Entry 8CF1 (electron microscopy, 1.82 A resolution); this record covers chains A and C of the 10 polymer chains in the assembly.

[Chain A]
Molecule: 16S rRNA
Source organism: Escherichia coli BW25113
Sequence (1540 nucleotides; numbered 1 to 1540; the number before each row is that of its first residue):
     1 AAAUUGAAGAGUUUGAUCAUGGCUCAGAUUGAACGCUGGCGGCAGGCCUA
    51 ACACAUGCAAGUCGAACGGUAACAGGAAGAAGCUUGCUUCUUUGCUGACG
   101 AGUGGCGGACGGGUGAGUAAUGUCUGGGAAACUGCCUGAUGGAGGGGGAU
   151 AACUACUGGAAACGGUAGCUAAUACCGCAUAACGUCGCAAGACCAAAGAG
   201 GGGGACCUUCGGGCCUCUUGCCAUCGGAUGUGCCCAGAUGGGAUUAGCUA
   251 GUAGGUGGGGUAACGGCUCACCUAGGCGACGAUCCCUAGCUGGUCUGAGA
   301 GGAUGACCAGCCACACUGGAACUGAGACACGGUCCAGACUCCUACGGGAG
   351 GCAGCAGUGGGGAAUAUUGCACAAUGGGCGCAAGCCUGAUGCAGCCAUGC
   401 CGCGUGUAUGAAGAAGCCCUUCGGGUUGUAAAGUACUUUCAGCGGGGAGG
   451 AAGGGAGUAAAGUUAAUACCUUUGCUCAUUGACGUUACCCGCAGAAGAAG
   501 CACCGGCUAACUCCGUGCCAGCAGCCXCGGUAAUACGGAGGGUGCAAGCG
   551 UUAAUCGGAAUUACUGGGCGUAAAGCGCACGCAGGCGGUUUGUUAAGUCA
   601 GAUGUGAAAUCCCCGGGCUCAACCUGGGAACUGCAUCUGAUACUGGCAAG
   651 CUUGAGUCUCGUAGAGGGGGGUAGAAUUCCAGGUGUAGCGGUGAAAUGCG
   701 UAGAGAUCUGGAGGAAUACCGGUGGCGAAGGCGGCCCCCUGGACGAAGAC
   751 UGACGCUCAGGUGCGAAAGCGUGGGGAGCAAACAGGAUUAGAUACCCUGG
   801 UAGUCCACGCCGUAAACGAUGUCGACUUGGAGGUUGUGCCCUUGAGGCGU
   851 GGCUUCCGGAGCUAACGCGUUAAGUCGACCGCCUGGGGAGUACGGCCGCA
   901 AGGUUAAAACUCAAAUGAAUUGACGGGGGCCCGCACAAGCGGUGGAGCAU
   951 GUGGUUUAAUUCGAUGXAACGCGAAGAACCUUACCUGGUCUUGACAUCCA
  1001 CGGAAGUUUUCAGAGAUGAGAAUGUGCCUUCGGGAACCGUGAGACAGGUG
  1051 CUGCAUGGCUGUCGUCAGCUCGUGUUGUGAAAUGUUGGGUUAAGUCCCGC
  1101 AACGAGCGCAACCCUUAUCCUUUGUUGCCAGCGGUCCGGCCGGGAACUCA
  1151 AAGGAGACUGCCAGUGAUAAACUGGAGGAAGGUGGGGAUGACGUCAAGUC
  1201 AUCAUGGCCCUUACGACCAGGGCUACACACGUGCUACAAUGGCGCAUACA
  1251 AAGAGAAGCGACCUCGCGAGAGCAAGCGGACCUCAUAAAGUGCGUCGUAG
  1301 UCCGGAUUGGAGUCUGCAACUCGACUCCAUGAAGUCGGAAUCGCUAGUAA
  1351 UCGUGGAUCAGAAUGCCACGGUGAAUACGUUCCCGGGCCUUGUACACACC
  1401 GCCCGUXACACCAUGGGAGUGGGUUGCAAAAGAAGUAGGUAGCUUAACCU
  1451 UCGGGAGGGCGCUUACCACUUUGUGAUUCAUGACUGGGGUGAAGUCGUAA
  1501 CAAGGUAACCGUAGGGGAACCUGCGGUUGGAUCACCUCCU
Disordered / not traced: 1-918, 1404-1540
Modified residues: PSU (pseudouridine-5'-monophosphate) at position 516, G7M (N7-methyl-guanosine-5'-monophosphate) at position 527, 2MG (2N-methylguanosine-5'-monophosphate) at position 966, 5MC (5-methylcytidine-5'-monophosphate) at position 967, 2MG (2N-methylguanosine-5'-monophosphate) at position 1207, 4OC (4n,o2'-methylcytidine-5'-monophosphate) at position 1402, 5MC (5-methylcytidine-5'-monophosphate) at position 1407, UR3 (3-methyluridine-5'-monophoshate) at position 1498, 2MG (2N-methylguanosine-5'-monophosphate) at position 1516, MA6 (6N-dimethyladenosine-5'-monophoshate) at position 1518, MA6 (6N-dimethyladenosine-5'-monophoshate) at position 1519
Bound ions: K+ site 1: G925, G927, U1390, U1391; Mg2+ site 1 near C934 (its only coordinating residue here); Mg2+ site 2 near A937 (its only coordinating residue here); K+ site 2: U943, G944; K+ site 3: U943, G944, G945; Mg2+ site 3: G944, G945; Mg2+ site 4: A964, U1199; K+ site 4: G971, G1233, U1364; Mg2+ site 5 near C972 (its only coordinating residue here); K+ site 5: G976, C1359, G1361, A1362; Mg2+ site 6: C979, C980, U981, G1222; Mg2+ site 7 near C980 (its only coordinating residue here); 7 more K+ sites not listed; 12 more Mg2+ sites not listed
Ligand contacts: tetracycline (TAC): U965, 2MG_966, G1053, C1054, C1195, A1196, A1197, G1198
From the paper describing this entry:
  - binding site for tetracycline: C1054
  - Mg2+ coordination through a water molecule: U965, 2MG_966

[Chain C]
Molecule: Small ribosomal subunit protein uS3
Source organism: Escherichia coli BW25113
Reference sequence: P0A7V3 (RS3_ECOLI); residue numbers follow UniProt; this construct covers 1-233
Chain sequence (233 residues; numbered 1 to 233; the number before each row is that of its first residue):
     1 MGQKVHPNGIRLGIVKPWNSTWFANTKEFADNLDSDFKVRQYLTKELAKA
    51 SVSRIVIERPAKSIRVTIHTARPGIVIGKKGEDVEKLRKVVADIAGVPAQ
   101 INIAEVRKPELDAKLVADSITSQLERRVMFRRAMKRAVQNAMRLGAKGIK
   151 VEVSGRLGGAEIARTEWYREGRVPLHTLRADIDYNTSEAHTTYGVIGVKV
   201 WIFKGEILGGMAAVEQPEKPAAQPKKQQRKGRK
Disordered / not traced: 1, 208-233
Curated features (UniProtKB/Swiss-Prot):
  - mutagenesis: Arg131 to Lys135 (Decreases mRNA unwinding ability of the ribosome)

[Interface between chain A and chain C]
Pairs across the interface (66; chain A residue first):
  A1055(A) - Arg156(C)  hydrogen bond to the sugar
  A1055(A) - Glu161(C)  hydrogen bond to the sugar
  A1055(A) - Tyr193(C)  base contact
  U1056(A) - Gly155(C)  phosphate contact
  U1056(A) - Glu161(C)  phosphate contact
  U1056(A) - Ile162(C)  phosphate contact
  U1056(A) - Ala163(C)  hydrogen bond to the phosphate
  U1056(A) - Val195(C)  hydrogen bond to the sugar
  G1057(A) - Ser154(C)  sugar contact
  G1057(A) - Gly155(C)  phosphate contact
  G1057(A) - Glu188(C)  hydrogen bond to the sugar
  G1057(A) - Val195(C)  sugar contact
  G1057(A) - Gly197(C)  phosphate contact
  G1058(A) - Ser154(C)  phosphate contact
  G1058(A) - Gly197(C)  phosphate contact
  G1058(A) - Lys199(C)  phosphate contact
  C1059(A) - Lys199(C)  salt bridge to the phosphate
  U1060(A) - Gln3(C)  phosphate contact
  G1061(A) - Gln3(C)  hydrogen bond to the phosphate
  U1062(A) - Gly2(C)  base contact
  U1062(A) - Gln3(C)  base contact
  U1065(A) - His176(C)  base contact
  G1106(A) - Arg169(C)  hydrogen bond to the sugar
  G1106(A) - Gly171(C)  phosphate contact
  G1106(A) - Arg172(C)  phosphate contact
  C1107(A) - Arg169(C)  hydrogen bond to the sugar
  C1107(A) - Arg172(C)  salt bridge to the phosphate
  C1107(A) - Val173(C)  hydrogen bond to the phosphate
  C1107(A) - Pro174(C)  phosphate contact
  G1108(A) - Pro174(C)  phosphate contact
  G1108(A) - Leu175(C)  hydrogen bond to the phosphate
  G1108(A) - His176(C)  salt bridge to the phosphate
  C1109(A) - His176(C)  salt bridge to the phosphate
  A1111(A) - His176(C)  hydrogen bond to the base
  A1111(A) - Thr177(C)  hydrogen bond to the base
  C1112(A) - His176(C)  hydrogen bond to the base
  C1112(A) - Thr177(C)  base contact
  C1112(A) - Leu178(C)  hydrogen bond to the base
  C1112(A) - Arg179(C)  hydrogen bond to the base
  C1113(A) - Ile14(C)  sugar contact
  C1113(A) - Leu178(C)  sugar contact
  A1188(A) - Ile10(C)  sugar contact
  U1189(A) - Val5(C)  phosphate contact
  U1189(A) - Ile10(C)  sugar contact
  U1189(A) - His176(C)  sugar contact
  G1190(A) - Gly2(C)  sugar contact
  G1190(A) - Gln3(C)  hydrogen bond to the sugar
  G1190(A) - Lys4(C)  phosphate contact
  G1190(A) - Val5(C)  hydrogen bond to the phosphate
  G1190(A) - His176(C)  sugar contact
  A1191(A) - Gly2(C)  hydrogen bond to the phosphate
  A1191(A) - Gln3(C)  phosphate contact
  A1191(A) - Lys4(C)  salt bridge to the phosphate
  C1192(A) - Lys4(C)  salt bridge to the phosphate
  C1192(A) - Trp167(C)  phosphate contact
  G1193(A) - Gly2(C)  hydrogen bond to the base
  G1193(A) - Trp167(C)  hydrogen bond to the phosphate
  A1204(A) - Glu188(C)  sugar contact
  A1204(A) - His190(C)  sugar contact
  U1205(A) - His190(C)  sugar contact
  U1205(A) - Gly194(C)  sugar contact
  U1205(A) - Val195(C)  sugar contact
  G1206(A) - Thr191(C)  sugar contact
  G1206(A) - Thr192(C)  hydrogen bond to the sugar
  G1206(A) - Tyr193(C)  sugar contact
  G1206(A) - Gly194(C)  hydrogen bond to the sugar
Interface residues without a listed pair, chain A (29 interface residues in all): C1063, A1110, U1194, A1196
Interface residues without a listed pair, chain C (35 interface residues in all): Lys150, Tyr184, Ile196

[Overview]
The interface between chain A and chain C involves 29 residues on one side and 35 on the other; the contacts
include 22 hydrogen bonds and 6 salt bridges. Among the polar pairs are A1111(A)-His176(C), A1111(A)-Thr177(C)
and C1112(A)-His176(C). The paper reports a binding site for tetracycline at C1054(A); water-mediated Mg2+
coordination by U965(A) and 2MG_966(A).
Chain A is 16S rRNA and chain C is Small ribosomal subunit protein uS3, both from Escherichia coli BW25113;
the structure, Tetracycline bound to the 30S head, was determined by electron microscopy together with 8CA7,
8CAI, 8CEP, 8CF8, 8CGI, 8CGJ, 8CGR and 8CGU from the same study.
